PDB entry 1ZYR | X-ray diffraction, 3.00 A resolution | chains A and C of the 6 polymer chains in the assembly

== Chain A ==
Protein: DNA-directed RNA polymerase alpha chain
From: Thermus thermophilus
Notes: EC 2.7.7.6; fragment: subumit alpha
UniProt: Q5SHR6 (RPOA_THET8); residues 1-315 here = UniProt positions 1-315
Amino-acid sequence (315 residues; row label = number of the first residue in the row):
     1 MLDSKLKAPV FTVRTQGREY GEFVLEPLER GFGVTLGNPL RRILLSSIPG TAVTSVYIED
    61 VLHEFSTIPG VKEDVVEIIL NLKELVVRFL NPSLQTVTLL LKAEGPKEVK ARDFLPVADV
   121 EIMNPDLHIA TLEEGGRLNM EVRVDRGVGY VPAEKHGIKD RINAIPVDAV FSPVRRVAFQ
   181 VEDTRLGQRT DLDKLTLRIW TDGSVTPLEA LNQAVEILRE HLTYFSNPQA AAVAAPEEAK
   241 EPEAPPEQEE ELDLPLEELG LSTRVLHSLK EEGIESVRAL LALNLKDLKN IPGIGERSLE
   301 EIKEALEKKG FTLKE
Unresolved in the structure: 230-315

== Chain C ==
Protein: DNA-directed RNA polymerase beta chain
From: Thermus thermophilus
Notes: EC 2.7.7.6; fragment: subunit beta
UniProt: Q8RQE9 (RPOB_THET8); residue numbers follow UniProt; this construct covers 1-1119
Amino-acid sequence (1119 residues; numbered 1 to 1119; the number before each row is that of its first residue):
     1 MEIKRFGRIR EVIPLPPLTE IQVESYRRAL QADVPPEKRE NVGIQAAFRE TFPIEEEDKG
    61 KGGLVLDFLE YRLGEPPFPQ DECREKDLTY QAPLYARLQL IHKDTGLIKE DEVFLGHIPL
   121 MTEDGSFIIN GADRVIVSQI HRSPGVYFTP DPARPGRYIA SIIPLPKRGP WIDLEVEPNG
   181 VVSMKVNKRK FPLVLLLRVL GYDQETLARE LGAYGELVQG LMDESVFAMR PEEALIRLFT
   241 LLRPGDPPKR DKAVAYVYGL IADPRRYDLG EAGRYKAEEK LGIRLSGRTL ARFEDGEFKD
   301 EVFLPTLRYL FALTAGVPGH EVDDIDHLGN RRIRTVGELM TDQFRVGLAR LARGVRERML
   361 MGSEDSLTPA KLVNSRPLEA AIREFFSRSQ LSQFKDETNP LSSLRHKRRI SALGPGGLTR
   421 ERAGFDVRDV HRTHYGRICP VETPEGANIG LITSLAAYAR VDELGFIRTP YRRVVGGVVT
   481 DEVVYMTATE EDRYTIAQAN TPLEGNRIAA ERVVARRKGE PVIVSPEEVE FMDVSPKQVF
   541 SVNTNLIPFL EHDDANRALM GSNMQTQAVP LIRAQAPVVM TGLEERVVRD SLAALYAEED
   601 GEVAKVDGNR IVVRYEDGRL VEYPLRRFYR SNQGTALDQR PRVVVGQRVR KGDLLADGPA
   661 SENGFLALGQ NVLVAIMPFD GYNFEDAIVI SEELLKRDFY TSIHIERYEI EARDTKLGPE
   721 RITRDIPHLS EAALRDLDEE GVVRIGAEVK PGDILVGRTS FKGESEPTPE ERLLRSIFGE
   781 KARDVKDTSL RVPPGEGGIV VRTVRLRRGD PGVELKPGVR EVVRVYVAQK RKLQVGDKLA
   841 NRHGNKGVVA KILPVEDMPH LPDGTPVDVI LNPLGVPSRM NLGQILETHL GLAGYFLGQR
   901 YISPIFDGAK EPEIKELLAQ AFEVYFGKRK GEGFGVDKRE VEVLRRAEKL GLVTPGKTPE
   961 EQLKELFLQG KVVLYDGRTG EPIEGPIVVG QMFIMKLYHM VEDKMHARST GPYSLITQQP
  1021 LGGKAQFGGQ RFGEMEVWAL EAYGAAHTLQ EMLTLKSDDI EGRNAAYEAI IKGEDVPEPS
  1081 VPESFRVLVK ELQALALDVQ TLDEKDNPVD IFEGLASKR
Residues lining bound ligands: streptolydigin (STD): R422, A423, G424, F425, R428, G446, A447

== Chain A / chain C interface ==
Residue-residue contacts (81):
  R14(A) with F934(C)
  E22(A) with F934(C)
  R30(A) with K938(C)
  G31(A) with K938(C)
  V34(A) with T979(C); G980(C)
  N38(A) with H860(C); G977(C); T979(C); G980(C)
  R41(A) with H860(C), hydrogen bond; G864(C), hydrogen bond (side chain-backbone)
  R42(A) with E856(C), hydrogen bond (side chain-backbone); D857(C), salt bridge; G977(C), hydrogen bond (side chain-backbone); R978(C)
  L45(A) with V855(C), hydrophobic; E856(C)
  S46(A) with E856(C)
  L62(A) with I745(C), hydrophobic
  H63(A) with I745(C); G746(C); V801(C)
  F65(A) with F628(C); I703(C), hydrophobic; I799(C), hydrophobic
  S66(A) with F628(C)
  T67(A) with G608(C), hydrogen bond (side chain-backbone); N609(C), hydrogen bond (side chain-backbone); R627(C)
  I68(A) with D607(C)
  P69(A) with D607(C)
  G70(A) with D607(C), hydrogen bond (backbone-side chain)
  V71(A) with D607(C); G608(C), hydrogen bond (backbone-backbone)
  K72(A) with V606(C); G608(C), hydrogen bond (backbone-backbone); P641(C); R642(C), hydrogen bond (side chain-backbone); V643(C), hydrogen bond (side chain-backbone); V644(C)
  E73(A) with G608(C)
  D74(A) with R640(C)
  V76(A) with F628(C), hydrophobic
  E77(A) with R640(C), salt bridge
  L80(A) with D698(C)
  K83(A) with D698(C), salt bridge
  E133(A) with K605(C), salt bridge; V606(C), hydrogen bond (side chain-backbone); D607(C); R610(C), salt bridge
  E134(A) with K605(C), hydrogen bond (backbone-side chain)
  Y150(A) with L695(C), hydrogen bond (side chain-backbone); K696(C); K832(C), hydrogen bond
  P152(A) with K832(C)
  E154(A) with K832(C), salt bridge
  I162(A) with R744(C)
  D168(A) with D698(C); K830(C), salt bridge
  V170(A) with K696(C)
  R176(A) with D863(C), salt bridge; T865(C)
  V177(A) with G864(C)
  A178(A) with D863(C); G864(C)
  Q180(A) with R929(C); F934(C); D937(C)
  V181(A) with D937(C), hydrogen bond (backbone-side chain); K938(C), hydrogen bond (backbone-backbone)
  E182(A) with G933(C); F934(C); G935(C), hydrogen bond (side chain-backbone); V936(C)
  D183(A) with V936(C)
  D191(A) with K938(C), hydrogen bond (backbone-side chain)
  D193(A) with K938(C), salt bridge
  T196(A) with F934(C)
  R198(A) with E932(C), salt bridge; F934(C)
Other interface residues (no listed pair), chain A (49 interface residues in all): Y20, E64, G149, F179
Other interface residues (no listed pair), chain C (51 interface residues in all): D638, E692, V800, A828, P862, P866, D976, E981

== In short ==
The interface between chain A and chain C involves 49 residues on one side and 51 on the other, with 19
hydrogen bonds and 10 salt bridges. Among the polar pairs are R42(A)-D857(C), E77(A)-R640(C) and
K83(A)-D698(C). Chain C binds streptolydigin.
Here chain A is DNA-directed RNA polymerase alpha chain and chain C is DNA-directed RNA polymerase beta chain,
both from Thermus thermophilus. Entry 1ZYR (Structure of Thermus thermophilus RNA polymerase holoenzyme in
complex with the antibiotic streptolydigin) was determined by X-ray diffraction together with 2CW0 from the
same study.
